3HKW - chain A; structure by X-ray diffraction, 1.55 A resolution.

Chain A:
Molecule: NS5B RNA-dependent RNA polymerase
From: Hepatitis C virus subtype 1a
Notes: EC 2.7.7.48; fragment: RESIDUES in UNP 2421-2990
Chain sequence (581 residues; numbered -2 to 578; the number before each row is that of its first residue; numbers below 1 keep their minus sign (Met-2 is residue -2)):
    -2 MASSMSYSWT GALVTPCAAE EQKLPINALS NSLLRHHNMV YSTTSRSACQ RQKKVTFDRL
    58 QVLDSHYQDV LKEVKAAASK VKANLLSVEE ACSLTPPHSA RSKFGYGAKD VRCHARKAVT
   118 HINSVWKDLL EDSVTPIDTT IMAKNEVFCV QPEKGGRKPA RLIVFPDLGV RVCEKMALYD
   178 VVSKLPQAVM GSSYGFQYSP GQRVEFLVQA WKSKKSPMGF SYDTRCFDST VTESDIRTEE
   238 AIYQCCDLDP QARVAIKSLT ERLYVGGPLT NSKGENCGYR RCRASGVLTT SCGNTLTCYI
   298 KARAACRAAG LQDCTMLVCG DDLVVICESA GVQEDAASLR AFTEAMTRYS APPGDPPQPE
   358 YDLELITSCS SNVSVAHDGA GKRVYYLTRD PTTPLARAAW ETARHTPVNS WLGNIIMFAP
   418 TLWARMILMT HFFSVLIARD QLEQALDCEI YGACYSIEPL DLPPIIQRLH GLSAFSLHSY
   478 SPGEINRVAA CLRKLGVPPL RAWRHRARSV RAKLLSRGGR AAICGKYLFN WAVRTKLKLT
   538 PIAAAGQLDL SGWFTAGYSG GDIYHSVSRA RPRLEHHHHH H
Unresolved in the structure: -2 to 0, 150-151, 564-578
Residues lining bound ligands: IX6 ((11S)-10-[(2,5-dimethyl-1,3-oxazol-4-yl)carbonyl]-11-{2-fluoro-4-[(2-methylprop-2-en-1-yl)oxy]phenyl}-3,3-dimethyl-2,3,4,5,10,11-hexahydrothiopyrano[3,2-b][1,5]benzodiazepin-6-ol 1,1-dioxide): Phe193, Pro197, Arg200, Cys366, Ser367, Ser368, Leu384, Arg386, Ser407, Gly410, Asn411, Met414, Phe415, Glu446, Ile447, Tyr448, Gly449, Ser556
What the authors report for this chain:
  - binding site for IX6: Ser367, Tyr448, Gly449
  - conformationally variable residues (side-chain flip): Arg200

Summary:
Chain A binds compound IX6. From the paper: a binding site for IX6 at Ser367, Tyr448 and Gly449;
conformational variability at Arg200.
Chain A is NS5B RNA-dependent RNA polymerase (Hepatitis C virus subtype 1a); the structure, HCV NS5B genotype
1a in complex with 1,5 benzodiazepine inhibitor 6, was determined by X-ray diffraction, deposited together
with 3HKY.
